1FFT - chains A and D of the 4 polymer chains in the assembly; structure by X-ray diffraction, 3.50 A resolution.

# Chain A
Protein: Ubiquinol oxidase
Source organism: Escherichia coli
Notes: EC 1.10.3.-
UniProtKB: P0ABI8 (CYOB_ECOLI); residues 1-663 here = UniProt positions 1-663
Sequence (663 residues; each row starts with the number of its first residue):
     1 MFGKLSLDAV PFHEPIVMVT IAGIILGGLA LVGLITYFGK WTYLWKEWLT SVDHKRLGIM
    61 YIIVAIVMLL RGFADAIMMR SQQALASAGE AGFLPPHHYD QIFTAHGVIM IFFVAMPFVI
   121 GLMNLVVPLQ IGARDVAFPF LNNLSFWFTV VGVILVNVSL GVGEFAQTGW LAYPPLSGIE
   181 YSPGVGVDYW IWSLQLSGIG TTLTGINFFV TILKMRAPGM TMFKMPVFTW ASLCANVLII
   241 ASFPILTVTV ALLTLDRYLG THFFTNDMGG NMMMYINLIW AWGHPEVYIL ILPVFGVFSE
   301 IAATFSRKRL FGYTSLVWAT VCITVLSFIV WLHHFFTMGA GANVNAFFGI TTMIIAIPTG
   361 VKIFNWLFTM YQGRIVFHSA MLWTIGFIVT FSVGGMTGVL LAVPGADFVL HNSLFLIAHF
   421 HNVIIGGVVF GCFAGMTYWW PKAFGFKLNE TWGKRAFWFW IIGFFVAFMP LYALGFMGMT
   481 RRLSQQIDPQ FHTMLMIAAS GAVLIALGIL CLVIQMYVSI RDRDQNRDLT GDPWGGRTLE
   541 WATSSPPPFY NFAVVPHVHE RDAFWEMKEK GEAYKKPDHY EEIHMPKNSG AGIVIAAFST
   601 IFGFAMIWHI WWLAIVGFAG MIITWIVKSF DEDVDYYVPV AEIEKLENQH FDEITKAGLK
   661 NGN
Disordered / not traced: 1-51, 553-663
Metal / ion sites: heme Fe: His106, His421; Cu ion: His284, His333, His334; heme o Fe near His419 (its only coordinating residue here)
Residues lining bound ligands:
  - heme (HEM): Phe73, Arg80, Gln83, Tyr99, Phe103, Thr104, His106, Gly107, Met110, Ile111, Ala115, Gly169, Trp170, Ile417, Phe420, His421, Ile424, Ile425, Val429, Phe468, Arg481, Arg482, Leu483, Ile505
  - heme o (HEO): Trp170, Trp280, Val287, Tyr288, Ile291, His333, His334, Thr352, Ala356, Thr359, Gly360, Phe391, Ser392, Gly395, Met396, Gly398, Val399, Leu401, Ala402, Asp407, His411, Asn412, Leu416, His419, Phe420, Val423, Ile424, Arg481
Curated features (UniProtKB/Swiss-Prot):
  - binding site (ubiquinone-8): Arg71, Asp75, His98
  - binding site (heme b): His106, Trp170, His421, Arg481, Arg482
  - binding site (Cu(2+)): His284, His333, His334
  - binding site (Fe(II)-heme o): Tyr288, His411, His419
  - cross-link: His284 to Tyr288 (1'-histidyl-3'-tyrosine (His-Tyr))
  - mutagenesis: His54 (H54A: 50% quinol oxidase activity), Lys55 (K55Q: No effect), Arg71 (R71H: No quinol oxidase activity; R71Q/L: Abolishes quinol oxidase activity), Asp75 (D75E: Very similar to wild-type; D75H: No quinol oxidase activity, altered binding of a semiquinone intermediate at the QH site; D75N: Abolishes quinol oxidase activity), Arg80 (R80Q: Abolishes quinol oxidase activity), His98 (H98F: About 1% quinol oxidase activity; H98N: Abolishes enzyme activity), Gln101 (Q101N: Reduces quinol oxidase activity by 75%, decreased affinity for ubiquinol-1), Ile102 (I102W: No quinol oxidase activity), His106 (H106A: 2% quinol oxidase activity, loss of heme b, loss of heme o, loss of Cu(B)), Asp135 (D135N: Abolishes quinol oxidase activity), Tyr173 (Y173F: No effect), Asp188 (D188N: No effect), 15 further mutagenesis entries in UniProt

# Chain D
Protein: Ubiquinol oxidase
Source organism: Escherichia coli
Notes: EC 1.10.3.-
Sequence (109 residues; row label = number of the first residue in the row; X marks 109 residues of unknown identity (built as UNK)):
     1 XXXXXXXXXX XXXXXXXXXX XXXXXXXXXX XXXXXXXXXX XXXXXXXXXX XXXXXXXXXX
    61 XXXXXXXXXX XXXXXXXXXX XXXXXXXXXX XXXXXXXXXX XXXXXXXXX

# Interface between chain A and chain D
Interface residues of chain A (facing chain D), 10 residues: Met273, Met274, Asn277, Phe328, Trp331, Met338, Gly339, Ala340, Gly341, Val344

# Overview
No residue of chain A is in contact with chain D. Bound to chain A: heme and heme o. From UniProt: 3
ubiquinone-8-binding residues, 5 heme b-binding residues, 3 Cu2+-binding residues and 3 Fe(II)-heme o-binding
residues on chain A.
Here chain A is Ubiquinol oxidase and chain D is Ubiquinol oxidase, both from Escherichia coli. Entry 1FFT
(The structure of ubiquinol oxidase from Escherichia coli) was determined by X-ray diffraction.
